PDB entry 2VEE | X-ray diffraction, 2.60 A resolution | chains A and C

# Chain A (and C)
Molecule: Protoglobin
From: Methanosarcina acetivorans
Notes: chain C of this document is another copy of the same molecule, construct and numbering; everything in this record applies to it too
UniProt: Q8TLY9 (Q8TLY9_METAC); residue numbers follow UniProt; this construct covers 1-195
Amino-acid sequence (195 residues; row label = number of the first residue in the row):
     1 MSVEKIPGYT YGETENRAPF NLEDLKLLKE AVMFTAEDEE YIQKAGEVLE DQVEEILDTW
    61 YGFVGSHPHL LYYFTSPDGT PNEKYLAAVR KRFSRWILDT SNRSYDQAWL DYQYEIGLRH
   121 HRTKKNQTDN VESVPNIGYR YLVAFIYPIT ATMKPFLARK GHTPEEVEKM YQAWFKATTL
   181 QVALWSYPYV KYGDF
Unresolved in the structure: 1-5
Differences from the reference sequence: engineered mutation Ser101 (Cys in Q8TLY9)
Bound ions: heme Fe near His120 (its only coordinating residue here)
Residues lining bound ligands: heme (HEM): Tyr9, Leu70, Tyr73, Phe74, Tyr85, Val89, Arg92, Phe93, Trp96, Tyr112, Ile116, Arg119, His120, Lys125, Asn126, Ile137, Tyr141, Leu142, Phe145, Ile146, Ile149, Thr178, Val182, Trp185

# Interface between chain A and chain C
Residue-residue contacts - 88 pairs, chain A then chain C:
  Asp24(A) - Arg140(C)  salt bridge
  Leu27(A) - His69(C)  hydrogen bond (backbone-side chain)
  Leu27(A) - Tyr141(C)
  Leu28(A) - Arg140(C)
  Leu28(A) - Ala144(C)  hydrophobic
  Glu30(A) - Phe63(C)
  Glu30(A) - His67(C)
  Glu30(A) - His69(C)  salt bridge
  Ala31(A) - Phe63(C)
  Ala31(A) - Tyr141(C)  hydrophobic
  Ala31(A) - Ala144(C)  hydrophobic
  Ala31(A) - Pro148(C)
  Val32(A) - Ala144(C)
  Val32(A) - Tyr147(C)
  Met33(A) - Phe63(C)  hydrophobic
  Met33(A) - Tyr147(C)  hydrophobic
  Met33(A) - Pro148(C)  hydrophobic
  Met33(A) - Thr152(C)
  Phe63(A) - Glu30(C)
  Phe63(A) - Ala31(C)
  Phe63(A) - Met33(C)  hydrophobic
  His67(A) - Glu30(C)
  His69(A) - Leu27(C)
  His69(A) - Glu30(C)  salt bridge
  His121(A) - Asp194(C)  salt bridge
  Arg122(A) - Gly193(C)  hydrogen bond (side chain-backbone)
  Arg122(A) - Asp194(C)  salt bridge
  Asn136(A) - Asp194(C)
  Gly138(A) - Asp194(C)
  Gly138(A) - Phe195(C)
  Tyr139(A) - Tyr139(C)  hydrophobic
  Tyr139(A) - Val143(C)
  Tyr139(A) - Asp194(C)  hydrogen bond (backbone-backbone)
  Tyr139(A) - Phe195(C)
  Arg140(A) - Asp24(C)  salt bridge
  Arg140(A) - Leu28(C)
  Arg140(A) - Ala183(C)
  Arg140(A) - Phe195(C)  hydrogen bond (side chain-backbone)
  Tyr141(A) - Leu27(C)
  Tyr141(A) - Leu28(C)  hydrophobic
  Tyr141(A) - Ala31(C)  hydrophobic
  Val143(A) - Tyr139(C)
  Val143(A) - Ile146(C)  hydrophobic
  Val143(A) - Thr179(C)
  Val143(A) - Ala183(C)  hydrophobic
  Ala144(A) - Leu28(C)  hydrophobic
  Ala144(A) - Ala31(C)  hydrophobic
  Ala144(A) - Val32(C)
  Ala144(A) - Thr179(C)
  Ile146(A) - Val143(C)  hydrophobic
  Ile146(A) - Ile146(C)  hydrophobic
  Tyr147(A) - Val32(C)
  Tyr147(A) - Gln172(C)  hydrogen bond
  Tyr147(A) - Phe175(C)  hydrophobic
  Tyr147(A) - Lys176(C)
  Pro148(A) - Ala31(C)
  Pro148(A) - Met33(C)  hydrophobic
  Thr150(A) - Phe175(C)
  Tyr171(A) - Phe175(C)
  Gln172(A) - Tyr147(C)  hydrogen bond
  Phe175(A) - Tyr147(C)  hydrophobic
  Phe175(A) - Thr150(C)
  Phe175(A) - Tyr171(C)
  Phe175(A) - Phe175(C)  hydrophobic
  Lys176(A) - Tyr147(C)
  Thr179(A) - Val143(C)
  Thr179(A) - Ala144(C)
  Ala183(A) - Arg140(C)
  Ala183(A) - Val143(C)  hydrophobic
  Pro188(A) - Lys191(C)  hydrogen bond (backbone-side chain)
  Tyr189(A) - Val190(C)
  Tyr189(A) - Lys191(C)  hydrogen bond (backbone-backbone)
  Tyr189(A) - Asp194(C)
  Val190(A) - Tyr189(C)
  Val190(A) - Lys191(C)
  Lys191(A) - Pro188(C)  hydrogen bond (side chain-backbone)
  Lys191(A) - Tyr189(C)  hydrogen bond (backbone-backbone)
  Lys191(A) - Val190(C)
  Gly193(A) - Arg122(C)  hydrogen bond (backbone-side chain)
  Asp194(A) - His121(C)  salt bridge
  Asp194(A) - Arg122(C)  salt bridge
  Asp194(A) - Asn136(C)
  Asp194(A) - Gly138(C)
  Asp194(A) - Tyr139(C)  hydrogen bond (backbone-backbone)
  Asp194(A) - Tyr189(C)
  Phe195(A) - Gly138(C)
  Phe195(A) - Tyr139(C)  hydrogen bond (backbone-backbone)
  Phe195(A) - Arg140(C)  hydrogen bond (backbone-side chain)
Interface residues without a listed pair, chain A (42 interface residues in all): Ile137, Phe145, Ala151, Thr152, Val182, Ser186
Interface residues without a listed pair, chain C (43 interface residues in all): Leu70, Ile137, Phe145, Ala151, Val182, Ser186

# Summary
The interface between chain A and chain C involves 42 residues on one side and 43 on the other, with 14
hydrogen bonds and 8 salt bridges. Polar pairs include Asp24(A)-Arg140(C), Glu30(A)-His69(C) and
His121(A)-Asp194(C). Bound to chain A: heme.
Chain A and chain C are both Protoglobin (Methanosarcina acetivorans); the structure, Structure of protoglobin
from Methanosarcina acetivorans C2A, was determined by X-ray diffraction (same publication as 2VEB).
